6HT7 - chains X and Y of the 28 polymer chains in the assembly; structure by X-ray diffraction, 3.70 A resolution.

== Chain X (and Y) ==
Molecule: 10 kDa heat shock protein, mitochondrial
From: Homo sapiens
Notes: chain Y of this document is another copy of the same molecule, construct and numbering; everything in this record applies to it too
UniProt: P61604 (CH10_HUMAN); residues 1-102 here = UniProt positions 1-102
Amino-acid sequence (102 residues; numbered 1 to 102; the number before each row is that of its first residue):
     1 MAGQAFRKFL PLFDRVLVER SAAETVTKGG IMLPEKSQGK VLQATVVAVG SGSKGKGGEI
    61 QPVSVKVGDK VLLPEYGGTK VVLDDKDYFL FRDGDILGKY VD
Not modelled in the structure: 1-2
Curated features (UniProtKB/Swiss-Prot):
  - modified residue: Ala2 (N-acetylalanine), Lys8 (N6-acetyllysine), Lys28 (N6-succinyllysine), Lys40 (N6-acetyllysine), Lys54 (N6-malonyllysine), Lys56 (N6-acetyllysine), Lys66 (N6-acetyllysine), Lys70 (N6-acetyllysine), Thr79 (Phosphothreonine), Lys80 (N6-acetyllysine), Lys86 (N6-acetyllysine), Lys99 (N6-acetyllysine)

== How chain X and chain Y interact ==
Contacting residue pairs - 25 pairs, chain X then chain Y:
  Lys56(X) - Lys54(Y)
  Ser64(X) - Phe13(Y)
  Val65(X) - Leu12(Y)  hydrophobic
  Leu72(X) - Phe9(Y)  hydrophobic
  Leu72(X) - Val81(Y)  hydrophobic
  Asp93(X) - Phe13(Y)
  Gly94(X) - Arg15(Y)  hydrogen bond (backbone-side chain)
  Asp95(X) - Arg15(Y)
  Ile96(X) - Leu12(Y)
  Ile96(X) - Arg15(Y)  hydrogen bond (backbone-side chain)
  Leu97(X) - Pro11(Y)
  Leu97(X) - Leu12(Y)  hydrogen bond (backbone-backbone)
  Leu97(X) - Arg15(Y)  hydrogen bond (backbone-side chain)
  Leu97(X) - Leu90(Y)  hydrophobic
  Gly98(X) - Phe9(Y)
  Gly98(X) - Leu10(Y)
  Gly98(X) - Leu12(Y)
  Lys99(X) - Lys8(Y)
  Lys99(X) - Phe9(Y)
  Lys99(X) - Leu10(Y)  hydrogen bond (backbone-backbone)
  Lys99(X) - Leu12(Y)
  Tyr100(X) - Lys8(Y)
  Tyr100(X) - Phe9(Y)  hydrophobic
  Val101(X) - Lys8(Y)
  Asp102(X) - Lys8(Y)
Interface residues without a listed pair, chain Y (11 interface residues in all): Thr79

== Overview ==
Chain X and chain Y form an interface of 14 and 11 residues respectively, with 5 hydrogen bonds. Among the
polar pairs are Gly94(X)-Arg15(Y), Ile96(X)-Arg15(Y) and Leu97(X)-Arg15(Y).
Chain X and chain Y are both 10 kDa heat shock protein, mitochondrial (Homo sapiens); the structure, Crystal
structure of the WT human mitochondrial chaperonin (ADP:BeF3)14 complex, was determined by X-ray diffraction
(same publication as 6MRC and 6MRD).
